7YQD - chains A and B of the 7 polymer chains in the assembly; structure by electron microscopy, 3.40 A resolution.

== Chain A (and B) ==
Molecule: Proteasome activator complex subunit 3
Organism: Homo sapiens
Notes: chain B of this document is another copy of the same molecule, construct and numbering; everything in this record applies to it too
UniProtKB: P61289 (PSME3_HUMAN); numbering as in UniProt (aligned over 1-254)
Chain sequence (254 residues; numbered 1 to 254; the number before each row is that of its first residue):
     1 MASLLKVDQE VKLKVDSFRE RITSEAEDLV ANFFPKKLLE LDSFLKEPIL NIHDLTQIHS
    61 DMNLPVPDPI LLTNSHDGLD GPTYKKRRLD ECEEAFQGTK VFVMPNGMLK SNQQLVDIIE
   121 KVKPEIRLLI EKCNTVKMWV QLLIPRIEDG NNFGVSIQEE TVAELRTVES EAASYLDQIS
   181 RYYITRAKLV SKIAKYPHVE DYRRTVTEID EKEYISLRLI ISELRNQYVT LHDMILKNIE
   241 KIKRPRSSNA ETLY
Not modelled in the structure: 1-3, 64-107, 146-152, 245-254

== How chain A and chain B interact ==
Contacting residue pairs - 41 pairs, chain A then chain B:
  Leu-5(A) with Glu-27(B); Ala-31(B), hydrophobic
  Lys-6(A) with Ala-31(B)
  Val-7(A) with Ala-31(B)
  Val-11(A) with Pro-35(B), hydrophobic
  Phe-18(A) with Leu-38(B), hydrophobic; Arg-225(B)
  Arg-21(A) with Asp-42(B); Lys-46(B)
  Ile-22(A) with Arg-225(B)
  Met-108(A) with His-198(B); Val-199(B)
  Leu-109(A) with His-198(B); Glu-200(B), hydrogen bond (backbone-backbone)
  Ser-111(A) with Asp-201(B), hydrogen bond
  Val-116(A) with Arg-204(B)
  Glu-120(A) with Arg-204(B), salt bridge
  Lys-123(A) with Glu-208(B), salt bridge; Glu-211(B), salt bridge
  Arg-127(A) with Ile-52(B); Leu-55(B); Tyr-214(B); Ile-215(B)
  Asn-134(A) with Leu-219(B); Ser-222(B), hydrogen bond; Glu-223(B), hydrogen bond
  Met-138(A) with Ser-222(B); Arg-225(B), hydrogen bond; Asn-226(B)
  Gln-141(A) with Asn-226(B), hydrogen bond; Thr-230(B)
  Glu-169(A) with Leu-219(B)
  Leu-176(A) with Ile-215(B), hydrophobic
  Ser-180(A) with Glu-208(B)
  Tyr-183(A) with Asp-201(B); Arg-204(B)
  Ile-184(A) with Thr-205(B)
  Arg-186(A) with Asp-201(B), salt bridge
  Ala-187(A) with Asp-201(B); Tyr-202(B), hydrophobic
  Ser-191(A) with Tyr-196(B)
Also at the interface, not in a pair above, chain A (32 interface residues in all): Lys-14, Val-15, Ile-130, Lys-137, Leu-142, Lys-188, Val-190
Also at the interface, not in a pair above, chain B (33 interface residues in all): Asn-32, Leu-39, Lys-212, Val-229, His-232, Leu-236, Ile-239

== Summary ==
The interface between chain A and chain B involves 32 residues on one side and 33 on the other; the contacts
include 6 hydrogen bonds and 4 salt bridges. Polar pairs include Glu-120(A)/Arg-204(B), Lys-123(A)/Glu-208(B)
and Lys-123(A)/Glu-211(B).
Chain A and chain B are both Proteasome activator complex subunit 3 (Homo sapiens); the structure, EM
structure of human PA28gamma (wild-type), was determined by electron microscopy together with 7YQC from the
same study.
